Entry 4X4E (X-ray diffraction, 2.80 A resolution); this record covers chains D and F of the 6 polymer chains in the assembly.

[Chain D]
Protein: Regulatory protein
From: Enterobacter sp. RFL1396
UniProt: Q8GGH0 (Q8GGH0_9ENTR); residue numbers follow UniProt; this construct covers 1-79
Sequence (82 residues; numbered -2 to 79; the number before each row is that of its first residue; numbers below 1 keep their minus sign (Gly-2 is residue -2)):
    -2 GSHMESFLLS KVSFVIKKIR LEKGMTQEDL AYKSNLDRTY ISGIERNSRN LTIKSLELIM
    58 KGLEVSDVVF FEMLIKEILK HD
Disordered / not traced: -2 to 1, 78-79
Differences from the reference sequence: expression tag (-2 to 0)

[Chain F]
Molecule: 35-nt DNA strand
Sequence (35 nucleotides; each row starts with the number of its first residue):
     1 ATGTTGACTA TAATCACACG GACTATAAGT CACAT

[Interface between chain D and chain F]
Residue-residue contacts (12):
  Arg17(D) - DT2(F)  salt bridge to the phosphate
  Thr23(D) - DA1(F)  phosphate contact
  Thr23(D) - DT2(F)  phosphate contact
  Gln24(D) - DT2(F)  hydrogen bond to the phosphate
  Gln24(D) - DG3(F)  hydrogen bond to the phosphate
  Glu25(D) - DT2(F)  hydrogen bond to the phosphate
  Arg35(D) - DT2(F)  hydrogen bond to the base
  Arg35(D) - DG3(F)  hydrogen bond to the base
  Thr36(D) - DT4(F)  base contact
  Ser39(D) - DG3(F)  hydrogen bond to the phosphate
  Arg43(D) - DG3(F)  sugar contact
  Arg43(D) - DT4(F)  salt bridge to the phosphate
Other interface residues (no listed pair), chain D (9 interface residues in all): Thr49
Other interface residues (no listed pair), chain F (5 interface residues in all): DA12

[Summary]
Chain D and chain F form an interface of 9 and 5 residues respectively; the contacts include 6 hydrogen bonds
and 2 salt bridges. Among the polar pairs are Arg35(D)-DT2(F), Arg35(D)-DG3(F) and Gln24(D)-DT2(F).
Chain D is Regulatory protein (Enterobacter sp. RFL1396) and chain F is a 35-nt DNA strand; the structure,
RADIATION DAMAGE TO THE NUCLEOPROTEIN COMPLEX C.Esp1396I: DOSE (DWD) 14.4 MGy, was determined by X-ray
diffraction, deposited together with 4X4B, 4X4C, 4X4D, 4X4F, 4X4G, 4X4H and 4X4I.
